PDB entry 5OFT | X-ray diffraction, 3.20 A resolution | chains A and B

[Chain A (and B)]
Molecule: Beta-lactamase
From: Klebsiella pneumoniae
Notes: EC 3.5.2.6; chain B of this document is another copy of the same molecule, construct and numbering; everything in this record applies to it too
UniProt: Q6XEC0 (Q6XEC0_KLEPN); numbering as in UniProt (aligned over 23-265)
Chain sequence (243 residues; row label = number of the first residue in the row):
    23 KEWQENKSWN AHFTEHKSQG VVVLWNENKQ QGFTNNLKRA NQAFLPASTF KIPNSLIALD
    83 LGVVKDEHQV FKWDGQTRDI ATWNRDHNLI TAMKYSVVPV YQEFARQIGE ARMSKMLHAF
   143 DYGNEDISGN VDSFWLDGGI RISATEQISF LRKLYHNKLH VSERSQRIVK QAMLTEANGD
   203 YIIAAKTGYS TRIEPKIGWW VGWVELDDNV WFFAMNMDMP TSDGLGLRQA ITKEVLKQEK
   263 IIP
Unresolved in the structure: 23
Differences from the reference sequence: engineered mutation Ala206 (Arg in Q6XEC0)
Modified / non-standard residues: Lys73 (lysine nz-carboxylic acid; KCX)

[Chain A / chain B interface]
Residue-residue contacts (29):
  Glu89(A) with Arg189(B), salt bridge
  His90(A) with Tyr177(B)
  Thr113(A) with Asp229(B)
  Lys116(A) with Gly201(B), hydrogen bond (side chain-backbone); Asp229(B), salt bridge
  Tyr117(A) with Asp229(B), hydrogen bond
  Tyr177(A) with His90(B)
  Glu185(A) with Arg186(B), salt bridge
  Arg186(A) with Glu185(B), salt bridge
  Arg189(A) with Glu89(B), salt bridge; Ile190(B); Gln193(B)
  Ile190(A) with Arg189(B)
  Gln193(A) with Arg189(B)
  Leu196(A) with Leu196(B), hydrophobic; Ala199(B), hydrophobic; Ile204(B), hydrophobic
  Thr197(A) with Asn200(B)
  Glu198(A) with Ala199(B)
  Ala199(A) with Leu196(B), hydrophobic; Glu198(B); Ala199(B), hydrogen bond (backbone-backbone)
  Asn200(A) with Thr197(B)
  Gly201(A) with Lys116(B), hydrogen bond (backbone-side chain)
  Ile204(A) with Leu196(B), hydrophobic
  Asp229(A) with Arg107(B), salt bridge; Thr113(B); Lys116(B), salt bridge; Tyr117(B), hydrogen bond
Also at the interface, not in a pair above, chain A (22 interface residues in all): Arg107, Asp202, Glu227
Also at the interface, not in a pair above, chain B (22 interface residues in all): Asp202, Glu227

[In short]
Chain A and chain B each contribute 22 residues to their interface, with 5 hydrogen bonds and 7 salt bridges.
Among the polar pairs are Glu89(A)-Arg189(B), Lys116(A)-Asp229(B) and Glu185(A)-Arg186(B).
Both chains are Beta-lactamase (Klebsiella pneumoniae). Entry 5OFT (Structural basis for OXA-48 dimerization)
was determined by X-ray diffraction, deposited together with 6GOA.
